Entry 3DL0 (X-ray diffraction, 1.58 A resolution); this record covers chain A.

# Chain A
Protein: Adenylate kinase
Source organism: Bacillus subtilis
Notes: EC 2.7.4.3
UniProt: P16304 (KAD_BACSU); residues 1-216 here = UniProt positions 1-216
Sequence (216 residues; numbered 1 to 216; the number before each row is that of its first residue):
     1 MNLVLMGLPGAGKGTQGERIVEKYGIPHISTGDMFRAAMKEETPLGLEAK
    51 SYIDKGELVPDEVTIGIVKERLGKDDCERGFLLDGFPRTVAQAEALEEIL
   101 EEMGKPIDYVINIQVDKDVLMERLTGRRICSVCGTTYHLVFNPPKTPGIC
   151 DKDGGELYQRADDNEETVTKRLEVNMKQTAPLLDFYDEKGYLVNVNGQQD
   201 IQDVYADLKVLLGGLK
Metal / ion sites: Zn2+: Cys130, Cys133, Cys150, Asp153
Small-molecule neighbours: bis(adenosine)-5'-pentaphosphate (AP5): Leu8, Pro9, Gly10, Ala11, Gly12, Lys13, Gly14, Thr15, Thr31, Gly32, Phe35, Arg36, Ile53, Glu57, Leu58, Val59, Thr64, Gly85, Phe86, Arg88, Gln92, Arg123, Leu124, Arg127, Thr136, Tyr137, His138, Phe141, Asn142, Arg160, Asp162, Arg171, Gly197, Gln199, Asp200, Ile201, Val204
Swiss-Prot annotation at these positions:
  - region: Ser30 to Val59 (NMP), Gly126 to Asp163 (LID)
  - binding site (ATP): Gly10 to Thr15, Arg127, Thr136, Tyr137, Gln199
  - binding site (AMP): Thr31, Arg36, Glu57 to Val59, Gly85 to Arg88, Gln92, Arg160, Arg171
  - binding site (Zn(2+)): Cys130, Cys133, Cys150, Asp153

# In short
Ligands of chain A: bis(adenosine)-5'-pentaphosphate. The Zn2+ site is built by Cys130, Cys133, Cys150 and
Asp153. Curated annotation (UniProt) lists 10 ATP-binding residues, 12 AMP-binding residues and 4 Zn2+-binding
residues.
Chain A is Adenylate kinase (Bacillus subtilis); the structure, Crystal structure of adenylate kinase variant
AKlse3, was determined by X-ray diffraction together with 4QBF, 4QBG, 4QBH and 4QBI from the same study.
